PDB entry 7R8H | X-ray diffraction, 2.54 A resolution | chains A and T

Chain A:
Protein: Argonaute
Source organism: Pseudooceanicola lipolyticus
Reference sequence: A0A2M8J4C7 (A0A2M8J4C7_9RHOB); numbering as in UniProt (aligned over 1-789)
Chain sequence (789 residues; numbered 1 to 789; the number before each row is that of its first residue):
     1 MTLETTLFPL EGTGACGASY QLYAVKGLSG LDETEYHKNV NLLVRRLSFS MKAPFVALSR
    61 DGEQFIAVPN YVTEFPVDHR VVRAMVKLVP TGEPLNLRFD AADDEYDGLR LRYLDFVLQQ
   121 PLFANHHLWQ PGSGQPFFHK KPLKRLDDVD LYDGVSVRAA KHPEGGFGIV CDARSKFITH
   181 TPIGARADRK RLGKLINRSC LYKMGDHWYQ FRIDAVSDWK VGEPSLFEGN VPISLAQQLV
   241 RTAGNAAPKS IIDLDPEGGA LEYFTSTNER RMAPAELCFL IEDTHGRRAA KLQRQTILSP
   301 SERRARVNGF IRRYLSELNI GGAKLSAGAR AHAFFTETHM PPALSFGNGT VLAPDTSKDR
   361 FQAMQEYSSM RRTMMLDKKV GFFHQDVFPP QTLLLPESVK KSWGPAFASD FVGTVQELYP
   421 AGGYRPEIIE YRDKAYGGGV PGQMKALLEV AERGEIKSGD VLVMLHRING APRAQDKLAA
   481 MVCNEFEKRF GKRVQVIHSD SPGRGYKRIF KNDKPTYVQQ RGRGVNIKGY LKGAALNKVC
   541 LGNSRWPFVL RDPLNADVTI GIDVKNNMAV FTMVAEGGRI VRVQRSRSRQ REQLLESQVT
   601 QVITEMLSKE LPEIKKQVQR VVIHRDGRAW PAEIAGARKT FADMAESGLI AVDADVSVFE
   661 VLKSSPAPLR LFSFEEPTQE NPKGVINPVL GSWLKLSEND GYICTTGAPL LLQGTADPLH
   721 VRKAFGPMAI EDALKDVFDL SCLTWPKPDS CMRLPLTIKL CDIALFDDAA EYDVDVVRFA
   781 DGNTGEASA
Disordered / not traced: 770-789
Differences from the reference sequence: conflict Thr-13 (Leu in A0A2M8J4C7), Gly-14 (Glu in A0A2M8J4C7), Ala-15 (Gly in A0A2M8J4C7), Cys-16 (Leu in A0A2M8J4C7), Gly-17 (Thr in A0A2M8J4C7)
Reported in the primary citation:
  - catalytic residues: Asp-563, Glu-592, Asp-626, Asp-762
  - binding site for the 18-nt DNA strand (chain T): Phe-116, Phe-123, Tyr-209, Leu-226, Arg-271, Arg-467, His-498, Ser-501, Tyr-530, Lys-759
  - mutagenesis - R467A/Y530A (K_d_ > 1000 nM), K759A (20 fold): decreased binding to the 18-nt DNA strand (chain T)
  - mutagenesis - K565A (3.4-fold): decreased binding to target RNA
  - mutagenesis - N566A: unchanged binding to target RNA
  - mutagenesis - N566A: unchanged catalytic activity on target RNA
  - mutagenesis - K565A (Tm 51.3 degC), N566A (Tm 51.7 degC), K759A (Tm 52.9 degC): unchanged stability
  - mutagenesis - K565A (3.3-fold): decreased catalytic activity on target RNA

Chain T:
Molecule: 18-nt DNA strand
Sequence (18 nucleotides; row label = number of the first residue in the row):
     1 TTACTGCACA GGTGACGA

Chain A / chain T interface:
Contacting residue pairs - 95 pairs, chain A then chain T:
  Asn-41(A) / DT13(T)  base contact
  Asn-41(A) / DG14(T)  base contact
  Arg-45(A) / DG12(T)  hydrogen bond to the base
  Arg-45(A) / DG14(T)  base contact
  Ser-48(A) / DA15(T)  sugar contact
  Phe-49(A) / DG14(T)  sugar contact
  Phe-49(A) / DA15(T)  sugar contact
  Phe-49(A) / DC16(T)  phosphate contact
  Lys-52(A) / DA15(T)  base contact
  Lys-52(A) / DG17(T)  salt bridge to the phosphate
  Arg-112(A) / DG14(T)  base contact
  Arg-112(A) / DA15(T)  salt bridge to the phosphate
  Phe-116(A) / DA15(T)  phosphate contact
  Gln-119(A) / DC16(T)  base contact
  Gln-120(A) / DA15(T)  hydrogen bond to the base
  Phe-123(A) / DC16(T)  stacking on the base
  Phe-123(A) / DG17(T)  base contact
  Ser-133(A) / DG14(T)  phosphate contact
  Ser-133(A) / DA15(T)  sugar contact
  Ser-133(A) / DC16(T)  phosphate contact
  Arg-158(A) / DG14(T)  salt bridge to the phosphate
  Arg-174(A) / DC7(T)  phosphate contact
  Ser-175(A) / DC7(T)  hydrogen bond to the phosphate
  Lys-176(A) / DA8(T)  salt bridge to the phosphate
  Ser-199(A) / DC9(T)  hydrogen bond to the phosphate
  Tyr-202(A) / DA18(T)  hydrogen bond to the phosphate
  Met-204(A) / DA18(T)  phosphate contact
  Trp-208(A) / DG17(T)  base contact
  Tyr-209(A) / DG17(T)  stacking on the base
  Tyr-209(A) / DA18(T)  sugar contact
  Arg-212(A) / DA10(T)  salt bridge to the phosphate
  Leu-226(A) / DA18(T)  base contact
  Leu-235(A) / DA18(T)  sugar contact
  Gln-238(A) / DA18(T)  base contact
  Leu-239(A) / DA18(T)  phosphate contact
  Tyr-263(A) / DA18(T)  sugar contact
  Ser-266(A) / DC16(T)  hydrogen bond to the phosphate
  Arg-270(A) / DA18(T)  base contact
  Arg-271(A) / DA18(T)  base contact
  Met-272(A) / DA18(T)  hydrogen bond to the base
  Ile-281(A) / DC9(T)  phosphate contact
  Asp-283(A) / DC7(T)  base contact
  Asp-283(A) / DA8(T)  sugar contact
  His-285(A) / DG6(T)  hydrogen bond to the base
  His-285(A) / DC7(T)  hydrogen bond to the base
  Gln-293(A) / DG6(T)  base contact
  Gln-293(A) / DC7(T)  sugar contact
  Thr-296(A) / DG6(T)  hydrogen bond to the phosphate
  Thr-296(A) / DC7(T)  sugar contact
  Ile-297(A) / DT5(T)  base contact
  Ile-297(A) / DG6(T)  phosphate contact
  Leu-298(A) / DG6(T)  hydrogen bond to the phosphate
  Arg-303(A) / DG6(T)  salt bridge to the phosphate
  Arg-467(A) / DT1(T)  salt bridge to the phosphate
  Arg-473(A) / DC7(T)  base contact
  Arg-473(A) / DA8(T)  hydrogen bond to the base
  Ile-497(A) / DT1(T)  phosphate contact
  His-498(A) / DT1(T)  salt bridge to the phosphate
  Ser-501(A) / DT1(T)  hydrogen bond to the phosphate
  Gly-529(A) / DT1(T)  base contact
  Tyr-530(A) / DT1(T)  hydrogen bond to the phosphate
  Gly-533(A) / DT1(T)  base contact
  Ala-534(A) / DT1(T)  sugar contact
  Asn-537(A) / DT2(T)  sugar contact
  Lys-538(A) / DT1(T)  phosphate contact
  Lys-538(A) / DT2(T)  salt bridge to the phosphate
  Arg-591(A) / DG11(T)  salt bridge to the phosphate
  Glu-592(A) / DG11(T)  phosphate contact
  Glu-592(A) / DG12(T)  phosphate contact
  Arg-628(A) / DT13(T)  salt bridge to the phosphate
  Arg-670(A) / DG6(T)  salt bridge to the phosphate
  Thr-706(A) / DC4(T)  phosphate contact
  Thr-706(A) / DT5(T)  hydrogen bond to the phosphate
  Leu-711(A) / DC4(T)  sugar contact
  Leu-711(A) / DT5(T)  sugar contact
  Gln-713(A) / DC4(T)  base contact
  Gln-713(A) / DT5(T)  base contact
  Gly-714(A) / DT5(T)  phosphate contact
  Gly-714(A) / DG6(T)  phosphate contact
  Thr-715(A) / DT5(T)  phosphate contact
  Thr-715(A) / DG6(T)  hydrogen bond to the phosphate
  Ala-716(A) / DT5(T)  phosphate contact
  Asp-717(A) / DT5(T)  hydrogen bond to the phosphate
  Pro-746(A) / DT2(T)  phosphate contact
  Pro-746(A) / DA3(T)  phosphate contact
  Lys-747(A) / DT2(T)  base contact
  Lys-747(A) / DA3(T)  hydrogen bond to the base
  Ser-750(A) / DA3(T)  hydrogen bond to the sugar
  Cys-751(A) / DA3(T)  phosphate contact
  Cys-751(A) / DC4(T)  sugar contact
  Met-752(A) / DA3(T)  phosphate contact
  Met-752(A) / DC4(T)  phosphate contact
  Arg-753(A) / DC4(T)  hydrogen bond to the phosphate
  Arg-753(A) / DT5(T)  phosphate contact
  Lys-759(A) / DA3(T)  salt bridge to the phosphate
Also at the interface, not in a pair above, chain A (80 interface residues in all): Val-44, Ala-57, Gln-130, Pro-131, Gly-132, His-207, Thr-265, Ala-273, Pro-274, Glu-282, Thr-284, Pro-502, Val-525

Summary:
The interface between chain A and chain T involves 80 residues on one side and 18 on the other; the contacts
include 20 hydrogen bonds, 13 salt bridges and 2 aromatic stacking contacts. Polar contacts include
Arg-45(A)/DG12(T), Gln-120(A)/DA15(T) and Met-272(A)/DA18(T). From the paper: catalytic residues Asp-563(A),
Glu-592(A) and Asp-626(A) among others; R467A/Y530A and K759A of chain A reduce binding to the 18-nt DNA
strand (chain T); 4 substitutions were tested in all.
Chain A is Argonaute (Pseudooceanicola lipolyticus) and chain T is an 18-nt DNA strand; the structure, Crystal
structure of Pseudooceanicola lipolyticus Argonaute bound to 5' p guide DNA, was determined by X-ray
diffraction together with 7R8F, 7R8G, 7R8J and 7R8K from the same study.
